PDB entry 4EPJ | X-ray diffraction, 1.69 A resolution | chains A and D

== Chain A ==
Protein: protease, tethered dimer
From: HIV-1 M:B_ARV2/SF2
Notes: EC 3.4.23.16
UniProt: P03369 (POL_HV1A2); the construct has insertions or renumbered stretches relative to UniProt, so the offset changes along the chain: 1-99 = UniProt 491-589; 101-199 = UniProt 491-589
Amino-acid sequence (203 residues; row label = number of the first residue in the row; note: 1 number in that range is skipped by the numbering (no residue carries it; nothing is unmodelled there); a row labelled like 99A-99E holds insertion residues (99A, then the next letters in order)):
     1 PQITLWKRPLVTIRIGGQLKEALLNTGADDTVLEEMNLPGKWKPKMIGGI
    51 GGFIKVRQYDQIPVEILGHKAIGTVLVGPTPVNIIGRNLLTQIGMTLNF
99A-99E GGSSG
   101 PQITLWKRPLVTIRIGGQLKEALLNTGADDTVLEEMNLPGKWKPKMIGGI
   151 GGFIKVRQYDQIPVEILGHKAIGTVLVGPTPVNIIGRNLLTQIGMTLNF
Disordered / not traced: 99A-99E
Differences from the reference sequence: engineered mutation Lys7 (Gln497 in P03369), Asn25 (Asp515 in P03369), Leu67 (Cys557 in P03369), Met95 (Cys585 in P03369), Lys107 (Gln497 in P03369), Asn125 (Asp515 in P03369), Leu167 (Cys557 in P03369), Met195 (Cys585 in P03369); linker (99A-99E)
Swiss-Prot annotation at these positions:
  - region (Dimerization of protease): Pro1 to Leu5, Gly49 to Lys55, Asn88 to Gly94, Thr96 to Phe99, Pro101 to Leu105, Gly149 to Lys155, Asn188 to Gly194, Thr196 to Phe199
  - site (Cleavage): Phe99, Phe199

== Chain D ==
Protein: substrate p2-NC
UniProt: Q9YP46 (Q9YP46_9HIV1); residues 2-9 here correspond to UniProt positions 374-381 (UniProt number = residue number + 372)
Amino-acid sequence (8 residues; each row starts with the number of its first residue):
     2 ATIMMQRG

== Chain A / chain D interface ==
Residue-residue contacts - 47 pairs, chain A then chain D:
  Leu23(A) - Met5(D)  hydrophobic
  Asn25(A) - Met5(D)  hydrogen bond (side chain-backbone)
  Gly27(A) - Met6(D)
  Gly27(A) - Gln7(D)  hydrogen bond (backbone-backbone)
  Ala28(A) - Gln7(D)
  Asp29(A) - Gln7(D)  hydrogen bond (backbone-backbone)
  Asp29(A) - Arg8(D)
  Asp29(A) - Gly9(D)  hydrogen bond (side chain-backbone)
  Asp30(A) - Gln7(D)  hydrogen bond (backbone-side chain)
  Asp30(A) - Gly9(D)
  Ile47(A) - Gln7(D)
  Ile47(A) - Arg8(D)
  Gly48(A) - Gln7(D)
  Gly48(A) - Arg8(D)  hydrogen bond (backbone-backbone)
  Gly49(A) - Met6(D)
  Ile50(A) - Ile4(D)  hydrophobic
  Thr80(A) - Met5(D)
  Pro81(A) - Met5(D)  hydrophobic
  Val82(A) - Met5(D)  hydrophobic
  Ile84(A) - Met5(D)  hydrophobic
  Arg108(A) - Arg8(D)
  Leu123(A) - Met6(D)  hydrophobic
  Asn125(A) - Met6(D)
  Gly127(A) - Thr3(D)
  Gly127(A) - Ile4(D)
  Gly127(A) - Met5(D)  hydrogen bond (backbone-backbone)
  Ala128(A) - Thr3(D)
  Ala128(A) - Ile4(D)  hydrophobic
  Asp129(A) - Ala2(D)  hydrogen bond (side chain-backbone)
  Asp129(A) - Thr3(D)  hydrogen bond (backbone-backbone)
  Asp129(A) - Ile4(D)
  Asp130(A) - Ala2(D)
  Asp130(A) - Ile4(D)
  Lys145(A) - Ala2(D)
  Ile147(A) - Ala2(D)
  Ile147(A) - Ile4(D)  hydrophobic
  Gly148(A) - Ala2(D)  hydrogen bond (backbone-backbone)
  Gly148(A) - Thr3(D)
  Gly148(A) - Ile4(D)  hydrogen bond (backbone-backbone)
  Gly148(A) - Met5(D)
  Gly149(A) - Ile4(D)
  Gly149(A) - Met5(D)
  Ile150(A) - Met5(D)  hydrophobic
  Ile150(A) - Gln7(D)
  Pro181(A) - Met6(D)  hydrophobic
  Ile184(A) - Ile4(D)  hydrophobic
  Ile184(A) - Met6(D)  hydrophobic
Interface residues without a listed pair, chain A (34 interface residues in all): Arg8, Val32, Val132, Met146, Thr180, Val182

== In short ==
The interface between chain A and chain D involves 34 residues on one side and 8 on the other; the contacts
include 11 hydrogen bonds. Polar pairs include Asn25(A)-Met5(D), Asp29(A)-Gly9(D) and Asp30(A)-Gln7(D).
Here chain A is protease, tethered dimer (HIV-1 M:B_ARV2/SF2) and chain D is substrate p2-NC. Entry 4EPJ
(Crystal Structure of inactive single chain wild-type HIV-1 Protease in Complex with the substrate p2-NC) was
determined by X-ray diffraction, deposited together with 4EP2, 4EP3, 4EQ0 and 4EQJ.
